Entry 8DWC (electron microscopy, 2.87 A resolution); this record covers chains E and B of the 6 polymer chains in the assembly.

# Chain E
Molecule: scFv16
From: Mus musculus
Notes: antibody fragment or engineered binder
Amino-acid sequence (257 residues; numbered 1 to 245 plus 15 insertion-coded residues; 3 numbers in that range are skipped by the numbering (no residue carries them; nothing is unmodelled there); the number before each row is that of its first residue; a row labelled like 120A-120O holds insertion residues (120A, then the next letters in order)):
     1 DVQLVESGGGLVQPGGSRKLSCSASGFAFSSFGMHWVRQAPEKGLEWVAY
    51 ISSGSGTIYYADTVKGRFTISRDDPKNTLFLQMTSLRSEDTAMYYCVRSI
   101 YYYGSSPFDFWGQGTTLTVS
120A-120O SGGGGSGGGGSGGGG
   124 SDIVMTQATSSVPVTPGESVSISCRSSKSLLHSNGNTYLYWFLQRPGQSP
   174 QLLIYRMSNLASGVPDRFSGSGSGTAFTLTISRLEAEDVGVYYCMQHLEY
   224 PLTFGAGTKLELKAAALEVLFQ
Unresolved in the structure: 1, 120A-120O, 236-245
Cystine bridges: Cys-147/Cys-217

# Chain B
Molecule: Gs-mini-Gq chimera
From: Homo sapiens
Amino-acid sequence (246 residues; row label = number of the first residue in the row):
     1 MGSTVSAEDKAAAERSKMIDKNLREDGEKARRTLRLLLLGADNSGKSTIV
    51 KQMRILHGGSGGSGGTSGIFETKFQVDKVNFHMFDVGGQRDERRKWIQCF
   101 NDVTAIIFVVDSSDYNRLQEALNDFKSIWNNRWLRTISVILFLNKQDLLA
   151 EKVLAGKSKIEDYFPEFARYTTPEDATPEPGEDPRVTRAKYFIRKEFVDI
   201 STASGDGRHICYPHFTCAVDTENARRIFNDCKDIILQMNLREYNLV
Unresolved in the structure: 1-4, 52-67, 88-92

# Chain E / chain B interface
Residue-residue contacts (24):
  Ser-52(E) with Glu-14(B), hydrogen bond
  Ser-53(E) with Glu-14(B); Met-18(B)
  Gly-54(E) with Met-18(B)
  Thr-57(E) with Glu-14(B), hydrogen bond
  Tyr-59(E) with Lys-10(B), hydrogen bond
  Ile-100(E) with Arg-15(B)
  Tyr-101(E) with Glu-8(B); Ala-11(B), hydrophobic; Ala-12(B); Arg-15(B)
  Tyr-102(E) with Arg-15(B)
  Pro-107(E) with Glu-8(B)
  His-155(E) with Ser-6(B)
  Asn-157(E) with Asp-9(B), hydrogen bond
  Tyr-161(E) with Ser-6(B), hydrogen bond; Glu-8(B); Asp-9(B)
  Tyr-163(E) with Glu-8(B), hydrogen bond
  Arg-179(E) with Glu-8(B), salt bridge
  His-220(E) with Ala-7(B); Glu-8(B)
  Leu-221(E) with Ala-7(B)
  Tyr-223(E) with Ala-7(B), hydrophobic
Interface residues without a listed pair, chain E (21 interface residues in all): Ser-31, Tyr-50, Gly-56, Glu-222
Interface residues without a listed pair, chain B (11 interface residues in all): Val-5

# Overview
The interface between chain E and chain B involves 21 residues on one side and 11 on the other, with 6
hydrogen bonds and 1 salt bridge. Among the polar pairs are Arg-179(E)/Glu-8(B), Ser-52(E)/Glu-14(B) and
Thr-57(E)/Glu-14(B).
Here chain E is scFv16 (Mus musculus) and chain B is Gs-mini-Gq chimera (Homo sapiens). Entry 8DWC (CryoEM
structure of Gq-coupled MRGPRX1 with peptide agonist BAM8-22) was determined by electron microscopy, deposited
together with 8DWG and 8DWH.
